Entry 6DBU (electron microscopy, 3.90 A resolution); this record covers chains A and C of the 8 polymer chains in the assembly.

== Chain A (and C) ==
Name: Recombination activating gene 1 - MBP chimera
Organism: Escherichia coli
Notes: EC 2.3.2.27; chain C of this document is another copy of the same molecule, construct and numbering; everything in this record applies to it too
UniProt: chimeric construct of P0AEX9, O13033: residues -113 to 250 from P0AEX9 (MALE_ECOLI) positions 29-392 (UniProt number = residue number + 142); residues 271-1031 from O13033 positions 271-1031 (same numbers)
Sequence (1159 residues; row label = number of the first residue in the row; numbers below 1 keep their minus sign (Met-127 is residue -127)):
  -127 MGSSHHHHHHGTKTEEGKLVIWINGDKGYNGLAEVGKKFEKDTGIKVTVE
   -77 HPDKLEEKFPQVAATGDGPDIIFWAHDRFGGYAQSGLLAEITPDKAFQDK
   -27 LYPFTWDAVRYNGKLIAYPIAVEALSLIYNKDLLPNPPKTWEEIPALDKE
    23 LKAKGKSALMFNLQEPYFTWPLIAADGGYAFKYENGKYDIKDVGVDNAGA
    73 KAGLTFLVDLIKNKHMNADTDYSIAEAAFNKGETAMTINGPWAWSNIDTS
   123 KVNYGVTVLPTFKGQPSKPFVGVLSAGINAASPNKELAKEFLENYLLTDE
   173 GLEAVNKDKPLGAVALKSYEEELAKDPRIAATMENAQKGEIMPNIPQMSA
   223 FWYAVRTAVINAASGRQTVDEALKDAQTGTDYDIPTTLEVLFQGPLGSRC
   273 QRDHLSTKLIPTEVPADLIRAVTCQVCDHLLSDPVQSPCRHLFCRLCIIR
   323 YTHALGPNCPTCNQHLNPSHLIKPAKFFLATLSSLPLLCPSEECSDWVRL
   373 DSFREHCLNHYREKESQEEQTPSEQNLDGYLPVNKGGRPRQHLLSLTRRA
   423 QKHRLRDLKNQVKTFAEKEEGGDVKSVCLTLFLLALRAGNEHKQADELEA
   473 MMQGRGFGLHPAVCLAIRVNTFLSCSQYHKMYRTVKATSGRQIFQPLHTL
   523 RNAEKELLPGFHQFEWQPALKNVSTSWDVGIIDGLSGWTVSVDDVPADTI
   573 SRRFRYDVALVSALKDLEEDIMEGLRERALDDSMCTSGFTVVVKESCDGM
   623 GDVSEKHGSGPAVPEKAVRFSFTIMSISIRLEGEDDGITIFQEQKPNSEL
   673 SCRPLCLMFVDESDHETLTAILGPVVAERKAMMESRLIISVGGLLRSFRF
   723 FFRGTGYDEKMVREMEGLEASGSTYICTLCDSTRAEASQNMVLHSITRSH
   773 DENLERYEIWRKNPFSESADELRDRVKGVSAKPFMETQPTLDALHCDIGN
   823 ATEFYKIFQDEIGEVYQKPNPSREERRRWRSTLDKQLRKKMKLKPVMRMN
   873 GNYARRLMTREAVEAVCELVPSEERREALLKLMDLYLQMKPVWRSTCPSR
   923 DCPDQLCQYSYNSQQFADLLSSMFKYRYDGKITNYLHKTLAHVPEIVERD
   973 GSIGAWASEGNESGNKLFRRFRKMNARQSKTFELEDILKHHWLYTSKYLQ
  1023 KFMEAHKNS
Not modelled in the structure: -127 to 478, 629-635, 1029-1031
Sequence notes: initiating methionine (-127); expression tag (-126 to -114); linker (251-270)
Bound ions: Ca2+ site 1: Asp620, Glu984; Ca2+ site 2: Asp620, Glu684, Asp730; Zn2+: Cys749, His959, His964
What the authors report for this chain:
  - binding site for Forward strand RSS substrate DNA: Arg999, Gln1000

== Interface between chain A and chain C ==
Pairs across the interface (32; chain A residue first):
  Phe479(A) - Arg513(C)
  Leu481(A) - Val507(C)  hydrophobic
  Leu481(A) - Thr510(C)
  Leu481(A) - Ser511(C)
  Val485(A) - Thr510(C)
  Ile489(A) - Met503(C)  hydrophobic
  Ile489(A) - Thr506(C)
  Thr493(A) - Gln499(C)
  Leu495(A) - Leu495(C)  hydrophobic
  Gln499(A) - Thr493(C)
  Gln499(A) - Arg992(C)
  Lys502(A) - Met1025(C)
  Met503(A) - Ile489(C)  hydrophobic
  Met503(A) - Met503(C)  hydrophobic
  Arg505(A) - Ala1027(C)
  Thr506(A) - Ile489(C)
  Thr506(A) - Met1025(C)  hydrogen bond
  Val507(A) - Leu481(C)  hydrophobic
  Thr510(A) - Leu481(C)
  Thr510(A) - Val485(C)
  Thr510(A) - Phe1024(C)  hydrogen bond (side chain-backbone)
  Ser511(A) - Phe479(C)
  Ser511(A) - Leu481(C)
  Arg513(A) - Phe479(C)
  Arg513(A) - Arg513(C)
  Ile515(A) - Ile515(C)  hydrophobic
  Glu627(A) - Lys628(C)
  Arg992(A) - Gln499(C)
  Phe1024(A) - Thr510(C)
  Met1025(A) - Lys502(C)
  Met1025(A) - Thr506(C)  hydrogen bond
  Ala1027(A) - Arg505(C)
Also at the interface, not in a pair above, chain A (25 interface residues in all): Asn492, Ala509, Phe516, Lys628
Also at the interface, not in a pair above, chain C (26 interface residues in all): Asn492, Ala509, Phe516, Ser626, Glu627

== Overview ==
25 residues of chain A face 26 of chain C across their interface, with 3 hydrogen bonds. Polar contacts
include Thr506(A)-Met1025(C) and Thr510(A)-Phe1024(C). The Ca2+ site 1 is built by Asp620(A) and Glu984(A).
Asp620(A), Glu684(A) and Asp730(A) coordinate Ca2+ site 2. The paper reports a binding site for Forward strand
RSS substrate DNA at Arg999(A) and Gln1000(A).
Chain A and chain C are both Recombination activating gene 1 - MBP chimera (Escherichia coli); the structure,
Cryo-EM structure of RAG in complex with 12-RSS and 23-RSS substrate DNAs, was determined by electron
microscopy, deposited together with 6DBI, 6DBJ, 6DBL, 6DBO, 6DBQ, 6DBR and 4 further entries.
